PDB entry 3T46 | X-ray diffraction, 1.50 A resolution | chain A

== Chain A ==
Protein: Scin-D
From: Staphylococcus aureus subsp. aureus
Reference sequence: Q99WZ4 (Q99WZ4_STAAM); residues 1-86 here correspond to UniProt positions 29-114 (UniProt number = residue number + 28)
Sequence (91 residues; each row starts with the number of its first residue; numbers below 1 keep their minus sign (Gly-4 is residue -4)):
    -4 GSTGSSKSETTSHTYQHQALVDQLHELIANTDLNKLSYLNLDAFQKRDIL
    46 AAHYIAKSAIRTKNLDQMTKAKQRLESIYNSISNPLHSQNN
Unresolved in the structure: -4 to 11
Construct notes: expression tag (-4 to 0)
Metal / ion sites: Na+ near Asp61 (its only coordinating residue here)
From the paper describing this entry:
  - contacts within the chain: Thr26-His48 (hydrogen bond)
  - mutagenesis - H48A: unchanged binding to C3b

== In short ==
From the paper: H48A leaves binding to C3b unchanged; contacts within the chain involving His48 and Thr26.
Chain A is Scin-D (Staphylococcus aureus subsp. aureus); the structure, Crystal structure of Staphylococcal
Complement Inhibitor D (SCIN-D) at 1.5 Angstrom, was determined by X-ray diffraction (same publication as
3T47, 3T48, 3T49 and 3T4A).
